PDB entry 8HPA | electron microscopy, 3.01 A resolution | chains A and D of the 5 polymer chains in the assembly

# Chain A
Name: DNA polymerase
Source organism: Monkeypox virus
UniProt: Q5IXW8 (Q5IXW8_MONPV); residue numbers follow UniProt; this construct covers 1-1006
Amino-acid sequence (1029 residues; row label = number of the first residue in the row; numbers below 1 keep their minus sign (Met-22 is residue -22)):
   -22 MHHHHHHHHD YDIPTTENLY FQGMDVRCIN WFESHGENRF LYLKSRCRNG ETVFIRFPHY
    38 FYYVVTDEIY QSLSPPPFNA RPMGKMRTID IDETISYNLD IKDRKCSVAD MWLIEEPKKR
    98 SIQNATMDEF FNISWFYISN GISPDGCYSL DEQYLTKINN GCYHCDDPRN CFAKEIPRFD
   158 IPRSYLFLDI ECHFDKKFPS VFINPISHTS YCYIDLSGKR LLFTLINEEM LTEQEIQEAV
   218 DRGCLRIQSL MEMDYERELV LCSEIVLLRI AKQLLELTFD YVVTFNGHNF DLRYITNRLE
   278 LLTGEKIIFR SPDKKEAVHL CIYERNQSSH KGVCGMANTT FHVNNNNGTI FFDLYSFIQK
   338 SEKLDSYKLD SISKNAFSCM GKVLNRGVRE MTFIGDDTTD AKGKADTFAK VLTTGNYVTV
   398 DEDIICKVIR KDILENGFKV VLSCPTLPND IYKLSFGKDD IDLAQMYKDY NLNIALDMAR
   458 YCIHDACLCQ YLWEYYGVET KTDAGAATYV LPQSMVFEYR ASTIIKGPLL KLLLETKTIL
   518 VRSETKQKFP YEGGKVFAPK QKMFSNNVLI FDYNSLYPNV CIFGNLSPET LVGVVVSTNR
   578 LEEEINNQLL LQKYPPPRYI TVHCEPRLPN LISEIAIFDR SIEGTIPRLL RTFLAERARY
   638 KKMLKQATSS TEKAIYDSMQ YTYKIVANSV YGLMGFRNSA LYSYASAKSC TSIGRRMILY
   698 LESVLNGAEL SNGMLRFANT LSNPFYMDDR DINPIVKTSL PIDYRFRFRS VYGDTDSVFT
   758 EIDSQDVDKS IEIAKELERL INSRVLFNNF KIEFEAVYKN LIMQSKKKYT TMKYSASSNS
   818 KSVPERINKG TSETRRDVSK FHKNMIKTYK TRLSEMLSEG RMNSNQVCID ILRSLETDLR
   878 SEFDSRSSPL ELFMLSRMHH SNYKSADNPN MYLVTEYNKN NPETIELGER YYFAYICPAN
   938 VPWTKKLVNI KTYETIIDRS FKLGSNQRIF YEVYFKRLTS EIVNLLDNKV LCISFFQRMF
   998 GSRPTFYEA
Not modelled in the structure: -22 to 0, 1005-1006
Differences from the reference sequence: initiating methionine (-22); expression tag (-21 to 0); engineered mutation Phe108 (Leu in Q5IXW8), Leu411 (Trp in Q5IXW8)

# Chain D
Molecule: 23-nt DNA strand
Sequence (23 nucleotides; each row starts with the number of its first residue; numbers below 1 keep their minus sign (DA-21 is residue -21)):
   -21 AGGCCATACG ATCCTTCCCC TAC
Not modelled in the structure: -21 to -14

# How chain A and chain D interact
Pairs across the interface - 16 pairs, chain A then chain D:
  Arg832(A) with DA0(D), sugar contact
  Arg833(A) with DC1(D), salt bridge to the phosphate
  Asp834(A) with DA0(D), sugar contact
  Arg894(A) with DT-1(D), phosphate contact; DA0(D), phosphate contact
  Met895(A) with DA0(D), phosphate contact
  His897(A) with DT-1(D), sugar contact; DA0(D), salt bridge to the phosphate
  Ser898(A) with DT-1(D), phosphate contact
  Tyr900(A) with DC-2(D), phosphate contact; DT-1(D), phosphate contact
  Asn907(A) with DC-2(D), hydrogen bond to the phosphate; DT-1(D), hydrogen bond to the phosphate
  Arg927(A) with DA0(D), salt bridge to the phosphate
  Arg1000(A) with DC-9(D), phosphate contact; DC-8(D), salt bridge to the phosphate
Other interface residues (no listed pair), chain A (15 interface residues in all): Val310, Lys340, Lys901, Asn905

# Overview
The interface between chain A and chain D involves 15 residues on one side and 6 on the other, with 2 hydrogen
bonds and 4 salt bridges. Among the polar pairs are Asn907(A)-DC-2(D), Asn907(A)-DT-1(D) and Arg833(A)-DC1(D).
Here chain A is DNA polymerase (Monkeypox virus) and chain D is a 23-nt DNA strand. Entry 8HPA (Monkeypox
virus DNA replication holoenzyme F8, A22 and E4 complex in a DNA binding form) was determined by electron
microscopy (same publication as 8HOY and 8HDZ).
